Entry 8DBR (electron microscopy, 3.20 A resolution); this record covers chains C and E of the 22 polymer chains in the assembly.

# Chain C
Name: ATP synthase subunit alpha
Organism: Escherichia coli
Notes: EC 7.1.2.2
UniProt: A0A7U9G3U3 (A0A7U9G3U3_ECOLX); numbering as in UniProt (aligned over 1-513)
Chain sequence (513 residues; row label = number of the first residue in the row):
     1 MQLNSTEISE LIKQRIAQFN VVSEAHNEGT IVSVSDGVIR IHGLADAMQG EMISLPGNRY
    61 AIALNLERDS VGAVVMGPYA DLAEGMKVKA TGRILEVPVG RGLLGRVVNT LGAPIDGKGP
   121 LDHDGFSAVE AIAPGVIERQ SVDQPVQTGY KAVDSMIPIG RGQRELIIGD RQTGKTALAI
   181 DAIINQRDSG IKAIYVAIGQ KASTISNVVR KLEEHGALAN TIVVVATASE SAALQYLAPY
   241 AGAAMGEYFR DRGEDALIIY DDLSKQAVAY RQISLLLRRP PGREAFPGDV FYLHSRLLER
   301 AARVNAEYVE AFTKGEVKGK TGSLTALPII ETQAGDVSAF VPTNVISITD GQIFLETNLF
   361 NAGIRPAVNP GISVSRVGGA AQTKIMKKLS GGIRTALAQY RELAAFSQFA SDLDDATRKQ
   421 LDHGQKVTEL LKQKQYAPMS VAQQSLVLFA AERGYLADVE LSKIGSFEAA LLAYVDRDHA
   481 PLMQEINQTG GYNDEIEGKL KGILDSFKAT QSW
Unresolved in the structure: 1, 512-513
Differences from the reference sequence: conflict Ala47 (Cys in A0A7U9G3U3), Ala90 (Cys in A0A7U9G3U3), Ala193 (Cys in A0A7U9G3U3), Ala243 (Cys in A0A7U9G3U3)
Metal / ion sites: Mg2+: Thr176 (together with ATP)
Residues lining bound ligands: ATP (adenosine-5'-triphosphate): Tyr150, Asp170, Arg171, Gln172, Thr173, Gly174, Lys175, Thr176, Ala177, Phe360, Arg365, Pro366, Gln433, Lys434, Gln435

# Chain E
Name: ATP synthase subunit beta
Organism: Escherichia coli
Notes: EC 7.1.2.2
UniProt: A0A192CEZ8 (A0A192CEZ8_ECOLX); residues 0-459 here correspond to UniProt positions 1-460 (UniProt number = residue number + 1)
Chain sequence (460 residues; numbered 0 to 459; the number before each row is that of its first residue; numbering starts at 0):
     0 MATGKIVQVI GAVVDVEFPQ DAVPRVYDAL EVQNGNERLV LEVQQQLGGG IVRTIAMGSS
    60 DGLRRGLDVK DLEHPIEVPV GKATLGRIMN VLGEPVDMKG EIGEEERWAI HRAAPSYEEL
   120 SNSQELLETG IKVIDLMAPF AKGGKVGLFG GAGVGKTVNM MELIRNIAIE HSGYSVFAGV
   180 GERTREGNDF YHEMTDSNVI DKVSLVYGQM NEPPGNRLRV ALTGLTMAEK FRDEGRDVLL
   240 FVDNIYRYTL AGTEVSALLG RMPSAVGYQP TLAEEMGVLQ ERITSTKTGS ITSVQAVYVP
   300 ADDLTDPSPA TTFAHLDATV VLSRQIASLG IYPAVDPLDS TSRQLDPLVV GQEHYDTARG
   360 VQSILQRYQE LKDIIAILGM DELSEEDKLV VARARKIQRF LSQPFFVAEV FTGSPGKYVS
   420 LKDTIRGFKG IMEGEYDHLP EQAFYMVGSI EEAVEKAKKL
Differences from the reference sequence: conflict Ala137 (Cys138 in A0A192CEZ8)
Metal / ion sites: Mg2+: Thr156 (together with ADP)
Residues lining bound ligands: ADP (adenosine-5'-diphosphate): Ala151, Gly152, Val153, Gly154, Lys155, Thr156, Val157, Tyr331, Phe404, Ala407, Phe410, Thr411

# Chain C / chain E interface
Pairs across the interface (63; chain C residue first):
  Ile8(C) with Gly48(E)
  Glu10(C) with Gln19(E), hydrogen bond
  Val32(C) with Gly47(E)
  Ser33(C) with Gln45(E), hydrogen bond (side chain-backbone); Leu46(E)
  Val34(C) with Gln44(E); Gln45(E), hydrogen bond (backbone-backbone)
  Ser35(C) with Gln44(E)
  Asp36(C) with Gln44(E); Arg260(E), salt bridge
  Tyr79(C) with Tyr26(E)
  Ala80(C) with Val25(E)
  Ala83(C) with Gln45(E)
  Glu84(C) with Val22(E); Gln45(E), hydrogen bond (backbone-side chain); Gly47(E); Gly48(E); Gly49(E), hydrogen bond (side chain-backbone)
  Ile115(C) with Tyr116(E)
  Arg171(C) with Phe312(E); Asp338(E), salt bridge
  Lys201(C) with Glu280(E); His314(E), hydrogen bond (side chain-backbone); Leu315(E), hydrogen bond (side chain-backbone); Asp316(E), salt bridge; Arg342(E)
  Ala202(C) with Leu119(E), hydrophobic; Glu280(E), hydrogen bond (backbone-side chain)
  Ser203(C) with Leu119(E)
  Thr204(C) with Arg342(E)
  Ser206(C) with Tyr116(E); Asn121(E), hydrogen bond
  Val209(C) with Tyr116(E)
  Arg210(C) with Asn121(E), hydrogen bond
  Ala228(C) with Glu273(E); Gly276(E); His314(E)
  Ser229(C) with Glu280(E)
  Glu230(C) with Glu273(E)
  Gln272(C) with Pro269(E); Thr270(E); Glu273(E)
  Leu275(C) with Met261(E), hydrophobic; Pro262(E); Ser263(E); Pro269(E), hydrophobic
  Arg278(C) with Gly259(E), hydrogen bond (side chain-backbone)
  Arg279(C) with Met261(E)
  Ala285(C) with Ser263(E); Ala264(E)
  Gln333(C) with Thr304(E); Ala309(E)
  Ala334(C) with Thr304(E)
  Asn358(C) with Gln365(E), hydrogen bond
  Asn361(C) with Leu337(E); Gln361(E); Ser362(E); Gln365(E)
  Ala362(C) with Ser362(E)
  Arg365(C) with Tyr354(E)
  Gln408(C) with Arg366(E); Ser383(E); Asp386(E), hydrogen bond
Also at the interface, not in a pair above, chain C (53 interface residues in all): Ser9, Asp81, Leu82, Asp116, Gly117, Gln172, Ile205, Asn207, Thr227, Gln235, Lys265, Val268, Arg271, Leu276, Pro281, Glu284, Phe360, Phe409
Also at the interface, not in a pair above, chain E (53 interface residues in all): Arg24, Glu117, Ala272, Val277, Thr283, Leu303, Ala313, Thr340, Arg358, Glu369, Leu370, Ile373, Glu381

# In short
The chain C/chain E interface involves 53 residues from each chain, with 13 hydrogen bonds and 3 salt bridges.
Polar pairs include Asp36(C)-Arg260(E), Arg171(C)-Asp338(E) and Lys201(C)-Asp316(E). Chain C binds ATP. Chain
E binds ADP.
Chain C is ATP synthase subunit alpha and chain E is ATP synthase subunit beta, both from Escherichia coli;
the structure, E. coli ATP synthase imaged in 10mM MgATP State2 "half-up, was determined by electron
microscopy together with 8DBP, 8DBQ, 8DBS, 8DBT, 8DBU, 8DBV and 8DBW from the same study.
